Entry 8XY0 (X-ray diffraction, 1.90 A resolution); this record covers chain A.

Chain A:
Protein: Endo-1,4-beta-xylanase A
Organism: Bacillus sp. TAR1
Notes: EC 3.2.1.8
UniProtKB: P07528 (XYNA_HALH5); residues 1-351 here correspond to UniProt positions 46-396 (UniProt number = residue number + 45)
Chain sequence (360 residues; row label = number of the first residue in the row; numbering starts at 0):
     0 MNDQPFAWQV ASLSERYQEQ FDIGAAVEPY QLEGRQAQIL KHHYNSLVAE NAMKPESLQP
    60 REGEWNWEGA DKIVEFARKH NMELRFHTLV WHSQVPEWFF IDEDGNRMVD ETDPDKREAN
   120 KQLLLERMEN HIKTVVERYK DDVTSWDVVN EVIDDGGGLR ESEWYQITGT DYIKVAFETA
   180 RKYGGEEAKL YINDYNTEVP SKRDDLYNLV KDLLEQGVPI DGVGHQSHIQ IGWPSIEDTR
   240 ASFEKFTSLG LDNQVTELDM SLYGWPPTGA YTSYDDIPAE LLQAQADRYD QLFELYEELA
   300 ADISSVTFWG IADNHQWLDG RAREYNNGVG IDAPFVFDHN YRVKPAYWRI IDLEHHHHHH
Unresolved in the structure: 0, 354-359
Construct notes: initiating methionine (0); engineered mutation Q315 (Thr360 in P07528); expression tag (352-359)
Metal / ion sites: Ca2+: D289, R348, D351
Swiss-Prot annotation at these positions:
  - active site: E150 (Proton donor), E256 (Nucleophile)
What the authors report for this chain:
  - contacts within the chain: Q315-D318 (hydrogen bond), Q315-D331, D312-Q315
  - conformationally variable residues (loop rearrangement): A311 to D331
  - conformationally variable residues: R320 (proposed by the authors, not directly observed)
  - catalytic residues: E150, E256 (citing earlier work)

In short:
The Ca2+ site is built by D289, R348 and D351. From UniProt: active-site residues E150 and E256. From the
paper: catalytic residues E150 and E256; conformational variability at A311 and R320.
Chain A is Endo-1,4-beta-xylanase A (Bacillus sp. TAR1); the structure, Activity-stability trade-off observed
in variants at position 315 of the GH10 xylanase XynR, was determined by X-ray diffraction together with 8Y1M
from the same study.
